PDB entry 5JBD | X-ray diffraction, 1.80 A resolution | chain A

# Chain A
Protein: Inactive glucansucrase
Organism: Lactobacillus reuteri
Notes: EC 2.4.1.5
Reference sequence: Q5SBM0 (Q5SBM0_LACRE); residue numbers follow UniProt; this construct covers 735-1619
Sequence (893 residues; numbered 733 to 1625; the number before each row is that of its first residue):
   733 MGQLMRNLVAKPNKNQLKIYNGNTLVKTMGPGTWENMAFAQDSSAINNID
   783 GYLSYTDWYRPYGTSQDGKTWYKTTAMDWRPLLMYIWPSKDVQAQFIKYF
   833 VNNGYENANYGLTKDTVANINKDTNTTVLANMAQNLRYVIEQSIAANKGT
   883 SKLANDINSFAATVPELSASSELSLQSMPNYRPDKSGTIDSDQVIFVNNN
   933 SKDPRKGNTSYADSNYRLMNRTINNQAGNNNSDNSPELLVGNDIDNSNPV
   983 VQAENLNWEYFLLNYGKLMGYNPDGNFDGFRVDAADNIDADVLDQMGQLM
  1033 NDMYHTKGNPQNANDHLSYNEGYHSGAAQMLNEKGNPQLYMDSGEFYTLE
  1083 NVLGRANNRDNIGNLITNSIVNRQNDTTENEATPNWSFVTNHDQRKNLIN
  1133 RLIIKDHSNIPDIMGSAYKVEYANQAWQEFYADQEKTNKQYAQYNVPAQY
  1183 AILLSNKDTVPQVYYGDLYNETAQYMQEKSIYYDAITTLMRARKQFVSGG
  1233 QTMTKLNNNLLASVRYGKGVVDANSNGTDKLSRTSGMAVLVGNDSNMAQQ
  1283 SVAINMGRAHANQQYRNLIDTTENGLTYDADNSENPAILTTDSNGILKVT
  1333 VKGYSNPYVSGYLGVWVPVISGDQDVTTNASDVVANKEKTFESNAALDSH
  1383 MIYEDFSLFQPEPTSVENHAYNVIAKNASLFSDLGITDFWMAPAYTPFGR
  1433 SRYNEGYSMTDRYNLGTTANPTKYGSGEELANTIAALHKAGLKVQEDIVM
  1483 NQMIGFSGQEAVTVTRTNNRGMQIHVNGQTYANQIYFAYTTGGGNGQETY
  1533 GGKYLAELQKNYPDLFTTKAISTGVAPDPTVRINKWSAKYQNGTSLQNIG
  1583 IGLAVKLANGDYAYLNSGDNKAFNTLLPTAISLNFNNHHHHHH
Disordered / not traced: 733-760, 1615-1625
Construct notes: initiating methionine (733); expression tag (734, 1620-1625); conflict Met761 (Leu in Q5SBM0)
Bound ions: Ca2+: Glu969, Asp975, Asn1019, Asn1483

# Overview
The Ca2+ site is built by Glu969, Asp975, Asn1019 and Asn1483.
Chain A is Inactive glucansucrase (Lactobacillus reuteri); the structure, 4,6-alpha-glucanotransferase GTFB
from Lactobacillus reuteri 121, was determined by X-ray diffraction together with 5JBE and 5JBF from the same
study.
